PDB entry 7PH2 | electron microscopy, 3.70 A resolution | chains A and B of the 4 polymer chains in the assembly

[Chain A (and B)]
Molecule: ATP-dependent lipid A-core flippase
Source organism: Escherichia coli K-12
Notes: EC 7.5.2.6; chain B of this document is another copy of the same molecule, construct and numbering; everything in this record applies to it too
UniProtKB: P60752 (MSBA_ECOLI); residue numbers follow UniProt; this construct covers 1-582
Chain sequence (593 residues; each row starts with the number of its first residue; numbers below 1 keep their minus sign (Gly-10 is residue -10)):
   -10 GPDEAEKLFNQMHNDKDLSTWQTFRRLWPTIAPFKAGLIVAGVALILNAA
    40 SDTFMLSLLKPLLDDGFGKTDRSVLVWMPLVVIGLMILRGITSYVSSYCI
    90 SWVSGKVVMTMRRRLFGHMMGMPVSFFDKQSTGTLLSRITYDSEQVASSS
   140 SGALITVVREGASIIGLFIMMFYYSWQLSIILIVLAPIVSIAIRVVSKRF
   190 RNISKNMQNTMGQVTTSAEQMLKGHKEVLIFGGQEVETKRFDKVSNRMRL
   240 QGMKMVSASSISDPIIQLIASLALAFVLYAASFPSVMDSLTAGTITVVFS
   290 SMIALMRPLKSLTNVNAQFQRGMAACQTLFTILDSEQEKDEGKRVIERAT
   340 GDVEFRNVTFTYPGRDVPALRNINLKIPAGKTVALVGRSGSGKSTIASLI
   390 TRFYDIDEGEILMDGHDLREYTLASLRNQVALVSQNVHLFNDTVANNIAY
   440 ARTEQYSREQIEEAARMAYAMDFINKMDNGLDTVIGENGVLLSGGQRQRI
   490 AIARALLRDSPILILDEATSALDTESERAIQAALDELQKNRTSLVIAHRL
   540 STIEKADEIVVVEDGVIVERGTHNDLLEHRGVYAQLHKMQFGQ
Not modelled in the structure: -10 to 11, 581-582
Construct notes: expression tag (-10 to 0)
Ligand contacts: EIW ((2R,4R,5R,6R)-6-[(1R)-1,2-bis(oxidanyl)ethyl]-4-[(2R,3S,4S,5R,6R)-6-[(1S)-1,2-bis(oxidanyl)ethyl]-4-[(2R,3S,4S,5S,6R)-6-[(1S)-1,2-bis(oxidanyl)ethyl]-3,4,5-tris(oxidanyl)oxan-2-yl]oxy-3,5-bis(oxidanyl)oxan-2-yl]oxy-2-[[(2R,3S,4R,5R,6R)-4-[(3R)-3-nonanoyloxytetradecanoyl]oxy-5-[[(3R)-3-octanoyloxytetradecanoyl]amino]-6-[[(2R,3S,4S,5S,6R)-3-oxidanyl-5-[[(3R)-3-oxidanylnonanoyl]amino]-4-[(3R)-3-oxidanyltetradecanoyl]oxy-6-phosphonooxy-oxan-2-yl]methoxy]-3-phosphonooxy-oxan-2-yl]methoxy]-5-oxidanyl-oxane-2-carboxylic acid): Asp41, Met44, Leu45, Leu48, Leu51, Met75, Arg78, Leu171, Leu174, Val178, Asp252, Gln256, Ala259, Ala262, Leu263, Thr285, Phe288, Ser289, Met291, Ile292, Ala293, Met295, Arg296
Curated features (UniProtKB/Swiss-Prot):
  - binding site (ATP): Gly376 to Ser383

[Interface between chain A and chain B]
Residue-residue contacts - 140 pairs, chain A then chain B:
  Leu51(A) with Leu267(B), hydrophobic; Phe288(B), hydrophobic
  Leu52(A) with Ala281(B); Thr285(B)
  Phe56(A) with Ser271(B); Asp277(B)
  Asp60(A) with Ser271(B); Asp277(B)
  Leu64(A) with Ser271(B)
  Met67(A) with Leu267(B), hydrophobic
  Pro68(A) with Ala264(B)
  Val71(A) with Ser260(B); Ala264(B), hydrophobic
  Ile72(A) with Leu261(B), hydrophobic; Ala264(B), hydrophobic
  Met75(A) with Gln256(B); Ser260(B)
  Ile76(A) with Leu257(B), hydrophobic
  Gly79(A) with Pro253(B); Gln256(B)
  Tyr83(A) with Ser249(B); Ile250(B), hydrophobic
  Ser86(A) with Ser249(B)
  Tyr87(A) with Met242(B); Ser246(B)
  Ser90(A) with Val245(B)
  Trp91(A) with Met242(B)
  Lys95(A) with Arg238(B)
  Met98(A) with Ser234(B); Asn235(B)
  Arg101(A) with Met237(B)
  Arg102(A) with Asp231(B), salt bridge; Ser234(B), hydrogen bond; Asn235(B), hydrogen bond
  Phe105(A) with Phe230(B), hydrophobic
  Met108(A) with Leu211(B), hydrophobic
  Met109(A) with Met210(B); His214(B)
  Met111(A) with His214(B), hydrogen bond (backbone-side chain)
  Val113(A) with Lys215(B); Leu218(B), hydrophobic
  Phe116(A) with Leu211(B); His214(B)
  Thr121(A) with Leu211(B)
  Leu125(A) with Thr204(B); Ala207(B), hydrophobic; Glu208(B); Leu211(B)
  Thr204(A) with Leu125(B)
  Ala207(A) with Leu125(B), hydrophobic
  Gln209(A) with His427(B); Glu476(B)
  Met210(A) with Phe105(B), hydrophobic; Met109(B)
  Leu211(A) with Phe105(B), hydrophobic; Met108(B), hydrophobic; Leu124(B), hydrophobic
  Gly213(A) with His427(B)
  His214(A) with Met108(B); Met109(B), hydrogen bond; Met111(B), hydrogen bond (side chain-backbone); Phe116(B)
  Lys215(A) with Val113(B); Phe392(B)
  Glu216(A) with Leu421(B); Val426(B); His427(B)
  Val217(A) with Phe429(B), hydrophobic; Tyr439(B)
  Leu218(A) with Arg416(B)
  Ile219(A) with Thr390(B); Arg416(B); Val419(B), hydrophobic
  Phe220(A) with Tyr439(B), hydrophobic; Arg493(B); Arg497(B)
  Gly222(A) with Tyr439(B), hydrogen bond (backbone-side chain); Ala440(B)
  Glu226(A) with Met109(B); Tyr439(B)
  Phe230(A) with Arg101(B); Arg102(B); Phe105(B), hydrophobic
  Asp231(A) with Arg102(B), hydrogen bond (backbone-side chain)
  Ser234(A) with Met98(B); Arg102(B), hydrogen bond
  Arg238(A) with Gly94(B); Lys95(B)
  Met242(A) with Tyr87(B); Ser90(B); Trp91(B)
  Val245(A) with Ser90(B)
  Ser249(A) with Tyr83(B); Ser86(B), hydrogen bond
  Ile250(A) with Tyr83(B), hydrophobic
  Pro253(A) with Gly79(B); Ser82(B)
  Gln256(A) with Arg78(B), hydrogen bond
  Leu257(A) with Ile76(B), hydrophobic
  Ser260(A) with Met75(B), hydrogen bond
  Ala264(A) with Pro68(B); Val71(B), hydrophobic; Ile72(B), hydrophobic
  Leu267(A) with Leu51(B), hydrophobic; Met67(B), hydrophobic
  Ser271(A) with Phe56(B); Arg61(B), hydrogen bond (backbone-side chain); Leu64(B)
  Phe272(A) with Arg61(B)
  Pro273(A) with Arg61(B)
  Met276(A) with Arg61(B)
  Ala281(A) with Leu52(B)
  Ile284(A) with Phe56(B), hydrophobic
  Thr285(A) with Leu52(B)
  Phe288(A) with Leu51(B), hydrophobic
  Arg377(A) with Met578(B)
  Thr390(A) with Ile219(B)
  Phe392(A) with Lys215(B)
  Arg416(A) with Leu218(B); Ile219(B)
  Val419(A) with Ile219(B), hydrophobic
  Leu421(A) with Ile219(B), hydrophobic
  His427(A) with Gln209(B), hydrogen bond; Glu216(B)
  Phe429(A) with Gln209(B)
  Asn430(A) with Ser206(B), hydrogen bond; Gln209(B), hydrogen bond; Arg229(B)
  Asp431(A) with Arg229(B), salt bridge
  Tyr439(A) with Val217(B); Phe220(B), hydrophobic; Gly222(B), hydrogen bond (side chain-backbone); Glu226(B)
  Ala440(A) with Phe220(B); Gly222(B)
  Arg493(A) with Phe220(B)
  Arg497(A) with Phe220(B)
  Gln574(A) with Met578(B)
  Met578(A) with Arg377(B); Met578(B), hydrophobic
Other interface residues (no listed pair), chain A (103 interface residues in all): Ser82, Gly94, Leu124, Ile128, Thr129, Gln202, Ser206, Glu208, Gly221, Gln223, Thr227, Arg229, Asn235, Ser246, Leu261, Leu263, Tyr268, Ala270, Glu327, Asn425, Val426
Other interface residues (no listed pair), chain B (103 interface residues in all): Val65, Gly106, Gly110, Ile128, Gly213, Gly221, Gln223, Val225, Leu263, Tyr268, Ile284, Glu327, Tyr393, Asn430, Asn477, Lys577

[Overview]
Chain A and chain B each contribute 103 residues to their interface; the contacts include 16 hydrogen bonds
and 2 salt bridges. Among the polar pairs are Arg102(A)-Asp231(B), Asp431(A)-Arg229(B) and
Arg102(A)-Ser234(B). Bound to chain A: compound EIW. From UniProt: 8 ATP-binding residues on chain A.
Chain A and chain B are both ATP-dependent lipid A-core flippase (Escherichia coli K-12); the structure,
Nanodisc reconstituted MsbA in complex with nanobodies, spin-labeled at position A60C, was determined by
electron microscopy (same publication as 7PH3, 7PH4, 7PH7 and 7NDF).
